Entry 4Z3C (X-ray diffraction, 1.57 A resolution); this record covers chains B and C of the 3 polymer chains in the assembly.

== Chain B ==
Molecule: 12-nt DNA strand
Sequence (12 nucleotides; row label = number of the first residue in the row):
     1 GCCAACGTTG GC

== Chain C ==
Protein: Methylcytosine dioxygenase
Organism: Homo sapiens
Reference sequence: K9JJH7 (K9JJH7_HUMAN); residue numbers follow UniProt; this construct covers 47-98
Amino-acid sequence (52 residues; each row starts with the number of its first residue):
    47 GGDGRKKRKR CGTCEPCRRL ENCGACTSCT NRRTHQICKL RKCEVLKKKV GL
Disordered / not traced: 47-51, 97-98
Bound ions: Zn2+ site 1: Cys57, Cys60, Cys63, Cys89; Zn2+ site 2: Cys69, Cys72, Cys75, Cys84

== Chain B / chain C interface ==
Pairs across the interface - 15 pairs, chain B then chain C:
  DA4(B) - Thr73(C)  hydrogen bond to the phosphate
  DA4(B) - Thr80(C)  sugar contact
  DA5(B) - Asn77(C)  hydrogen bond to the phosphate
  DA5(B) - Arg79(C)  sugar contact
  DA5(B) - Thr80(C)  base contact
  DA5(B) - Gln82(C)  base contact
  DC6(B) - Arg79(C)  base contact
  DC6(B) - Thr80(C)  hydrogen bond to the base
  DC6(B) - His81(C)  base contact
  DC6(B) - Gln82(C)  base contact
  DG7(B) - Lys53(C)  base contact
  DG7(B) - His81(C)  hydrogen bond to the base
  DT8(B) - Lys53(C)  hydrogen bond to the base
  DT9(B) - Lys53(C)  hydrogen bond to the sugar
  DG10(B) - Lys53(C)  phosphate contact

== Overview ==
The chain B/chain C interface involves 7 residues from each chain, with 6 hydrogen bonds. Among the polar
pairs are DC6(B)-Thr80(C), DG7(B)-His81(C) and DT8(B)-Lys53(C). Cys57(C), Cys60(C), Cys63(C) and Cys89(C)
coordinate Zn2+ site 1. Cys69(C), Cys72(C), Cys75(C) and Cys84(C) coordinate Zn2+ site 2.
Chain B is a 12-nt DNA strand and chain C is Methylcytosine dioxygenase (Homo sapiens); the structure, Zinc
finger region of human TET3 in complex with CpG DNA, was determined by X-ray diffraction together with 4NW3,
4PZI, 5VC9, 5W9Q, 5W9S, 6ASB and 6ASD from the same study.
